PDB entry 6ZKY | X-ray diffraction, 2.65 A resolution | chains A and E of the 5 polymer chains in the assembly

# Chain A
Protein: HLA class I histocompatibility antigen, alpha chain E
From: Homo sapiens
UniProtKB: P13747 (HLAE_HUMAN); residues 1-276 here correspond to UniProt positions 22-297 (UniProt number = residue number + 21)
Sequence (276 residues; each row starts with the number of its first residue):
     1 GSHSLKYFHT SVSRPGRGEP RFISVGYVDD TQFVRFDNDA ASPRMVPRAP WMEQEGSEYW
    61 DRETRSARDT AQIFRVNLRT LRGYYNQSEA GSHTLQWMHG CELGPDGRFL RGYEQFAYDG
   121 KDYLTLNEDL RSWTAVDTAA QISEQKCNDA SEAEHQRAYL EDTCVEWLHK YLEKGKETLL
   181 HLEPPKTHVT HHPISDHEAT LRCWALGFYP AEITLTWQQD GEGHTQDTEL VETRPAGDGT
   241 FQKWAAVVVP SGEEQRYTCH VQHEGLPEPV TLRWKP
Not modelled in the structure: 1, 223-224
Differences from the reference sequence: engineered mutation Cys147 (Ser168 in P13747)
Disulfides: Cys101-Cys164, Cys203-Cys259
What the authors report for this chain:
  - mutagenesis - Y84C, Y84C/A139C, F116C: increased stability
  - mutagenesis - Y84C: abolished binding to T-cell receptor alpha chain
  - mutagenesis - F116C: unchanged binding to HLA-E-inhA and HLA-E-UL40 TCRs
  - mutagenesis - F116C: unchanged binding to HLA-E-Gag6V TCRs

# Chain E
Protein: T-cell receptor beta chain
From: Homo sapiens
Sequence (245 residues; each row starts with the number of its first residue; note: 14 numbers in that range are skipped by the numbering (no residue carries them; nothing is unmodelled there); a row labelled like 112A-112B holds insertion residues (112A, then the next letters in order)):
     1 NAGVTQTPKF QVLKTGQSMT LQCSQDMNH
    37 EYMSWYRQDP GMGLRLIHYS VG
    63 AGITDQGEVP
    74 NGYNVSRS
    83 TTEDFPLRLL SAAPSQTSVY FCASSYSIR
112A-112B GS
   113 RGEQFFGPGT RLTVLEDLKN VFPPEVAVFE PSEAEISHTQ KATLVCLATG FYPDHVELSW
   173 WVNGKEVHSG VCTDPQPLKE QPALNDSRYA LSSRLRVSAT FWQDPRNHFR CQVQFYGLSE
   233 NDEWTQDRAK PVTQIVSAEA WGRAD
Not modelled in the structure: 257
Disulfides: Cys23-Cys104, Cys158-Cys223

# How chain A and chain E interact
Contacting residue pairs - 16 pairs, chain A then chain E:
  Gln72(A) - Tyr55(E)  hydrogen bond
  Gln72(A) - Val57(E)
  Gln72(A) - Ile65(E)
  Gln72(A) - Thr66(E)
  Gln72(A) - Asp67(E)
  Ile73(A) - Arg111(E)
  Arg75(A) - Gly64(E)
  Arg75(A) - Ile65(E)
  Val76(A) - Val57(E)  hydrophobic
  Val76(A) - Ile65(E)  hydrophobic
  Arg79(A) - Ala63(E)  hydrogen bond (side chain-backbone)
  Arg79(A) - Ile65(E)
  Asp149(A) - Gly112A(E)
  Asp149(A) - Ser112B(E)  hydrogen bond (side chain-backbone)
  Ala150(A) - Arg111(E)
  Glu152(A) - Arg111(E)  salt bridge
Also at the interface, not in a pair above, chain A (9 interface residues in all): Asp69
Also at the interface, not in a pair above, chain E (11 interface residues in all): Gly58

# Overview
Chain A and chain E form an interface of 9 and 11 residues respectively; the contacts include 3 hydrogen bonds
and 1 salt bridge. Polar pairs include Glu152(A)-Arg111(E), Gln72(A)-Tyr55(E) and Arg79(A)-Ala63(E). From the
paper: Y84C, Y84C/A139C and F116C of chain A increase stability; Y84C of chain A abolishes binding to T-cell
receptor alpha chain.
Here chain A is HLA class I histocompatibility antigen, alpha chain E and chain E is T-cell receptor beta
chain, both from Homo sapiens. Entry 6ZKY (Crystal structure of InhA:01 TCR in complex with HLA-E (S147C)
bound to InhA (53-61 H3C)) was determined by X-ray diffraction, deposited together with 6ZKW, 6ZKX, 6ZKZ,
7NDQ, 7NDT and 7NDU.
